PDB entry 6J50 | electron microscopy, 4.70 A resolution (low resolution: residue-level contacts below are approximate; hydrogen-bond / salt-bridge calls are withheld) | chains T and d of the 27 polymer chains in the assembly

# Chain T
Molecule: 198-nt DNA strand
Sequence (198 nucleotides; each row starts with the number of its first residue; numbers below 1 keep their minus sign (DA-72 is residue -72)):
   -72 ATCAGAATCC CGGTGCCGAG GCCGCTCAAT TGGTCGTAGA CAGCTCTAGC ACCGCTTAAA
   -12 CGCACGTACG CGCTGTCCCC CGCGTTTTAA CCGCCAAGGG GATTACACCC AAGACACCAG
    48 GCACGAGACA GAAAAAAACA ACGAAAACGG CCACCACCCA AACACACCAA ACACAAGAGC
   108 TAATTGACTG ACGTAAGC
Unresolved in the structure: 56-125

# Chain d
Protein: Histone H2B type 1-J
Source organism: Homo sapiens
UniProtKB: P06899 (H2B1J_HUMAN); residues -3 to 122 here correspond to UniProt positions 1-126 (UniProt number = residue number + 4)
Sequence (129 residues; numbered -6 to 122; the number before each row is that of its first residue; numbers below 1 keep their minus sign (Gly-6 is residue -6)):
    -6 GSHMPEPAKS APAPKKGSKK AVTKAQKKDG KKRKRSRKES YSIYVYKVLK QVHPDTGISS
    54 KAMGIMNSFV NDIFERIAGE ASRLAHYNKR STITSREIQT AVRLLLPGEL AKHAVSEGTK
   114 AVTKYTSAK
Unresolved in the structure: -6 to 27
Differences from the reference sequence: expression tag (-6 to -4)
Curated features (UniProtKB/Swiss-Prot):
  - modified residue: Pro-2 (N-acetylproline), Glu-1 (ADP-ribosyl glutamic acid), Lys2 (N6-(2-hydroxyisobutyryl)lysine), Ser3 (ADP-ribosylserine), Lys8 (N6-(beta-hydroxybutyryl)lysine), Lys9 (N6-(2-hydroxyisobutyryl)lysine), Ser11 (Phosphoserine), Lys12 (N6-acetyllysine), Lys13 (N6-(beta-hydroxybutyryl)lysine), Lys17 (N6-(2-hydroxyisobutyryl)lysine), Lys20 (N6-(2-hydroxyisobutyryl)lysine), Lys21 (N6-(2-hydroxyisobutyryl)lysine), Lys31 (N6-(2-hydroxyisobutyryl)lysine), Glu32 (PolyADP-ribosyl glutamic acid), Ser33 (Phosphoserine), Lys40 (N6-(2-hydroxyisobutyryl)lysine), Lys43 (N6-(2-hydroxyisobutyryl)lysine), Lys54 (N6,N6-dimethyllysine), Arg76 (Dimethylated arginine), Lys82 (N6,N6,N6-trimethyllysine) and 6 more in UniProt
  - glycosylation: Ser109 (O-linked (GlcNAc) serine)
  - cross-link (Glycyl lysine isopeptide (Lys-Gly)): Lys2 (interchain with G-Cter in SUMO2), Lys17 (interchain with G-Cter in SUMO2), Lys31 (interchain with G-Cter in ubiquitin), Lys117 (interchain with G-Cter in ubiquitin)

# Interface between chain T and chain d
Contacting residue pairs (14):
  DA-54(T) - Ile51(d)
  DA-54(T) - Ser53(d)
  DG-53(T) - Tyr39(d)
  DG-53(T) - Gly50(d)
  DG-53(T) - Ile51(d)
  DG-52(T) - Tyr39(d)
  DC-46(T) - Arg30(d)
  DA-45(T) - Arg30(d)
  DT-42(T) - Lys122(d)
  DA-35(T) - Thr85(d)
  DG-34(T) - Arg83(d)
  DG-34(T) - Ser84(d)
  DG-34(T) - Thr85(d)
  DA-33(T) - Arg83(d)
Also at the interface, not in a pair above, chain d (10 interface residues in all): Lys43

# Overview
9 residues of chain T and 10 residues of chain d are in contact.
Here chain T is a 198-nt DNA strand and chain d is Histone H2B type 1-J (Homo sapiens). Entry 6J50 (RNA
polymerase II elongation complex bound with Spt4/5 and foreign DNA, stalled at SHL(-1) of the ...) was
determined by electron microscopy (same publication as 6IR9, 6J4W, 6J4X, 6J4Y, 6J4Z and 6J51).
